8DPS - chains A and E of the 6 polymer chains in the assembly; structure by electron microscopy, 3.47 A resolution.

== Chain A ==
Protein: Interleukin-6 receptor subunit beta
Organism: Homo sapiens
UniProtKB: P40189 (IL6RB_HUMAN); residues 0-302 here correspond to UniProt positions 22-324 (UniProt number = residue number + 22)
Chain sequence (303 residues; row label = number of the first residue in the row; numbering starts at 0):
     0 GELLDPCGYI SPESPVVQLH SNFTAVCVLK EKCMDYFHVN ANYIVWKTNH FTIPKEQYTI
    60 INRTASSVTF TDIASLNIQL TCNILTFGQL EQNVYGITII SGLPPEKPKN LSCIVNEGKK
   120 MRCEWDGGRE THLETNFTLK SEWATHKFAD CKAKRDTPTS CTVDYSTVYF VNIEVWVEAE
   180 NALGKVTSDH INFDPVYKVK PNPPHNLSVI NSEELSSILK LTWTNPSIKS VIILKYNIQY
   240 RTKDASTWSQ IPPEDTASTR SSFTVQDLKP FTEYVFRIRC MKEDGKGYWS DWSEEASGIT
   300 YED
Disordered / not traced: 0-3, 301-302
Disulfides: Cys6-Cys32, Cys26-Cys81, Cys112-Cys122, Cys150-Cys160
Glycans and other covalent adducts: N-acetylglucosamine (NAG) linked to Asn21, Asn61, Asn135
Swiss-Prot annotation at these positions:
  - motif: Trp288 to Ser292 (WSXWS motif)
  - glycosylation (N-linked (GlcNAc...) asparagine): Asn21, Asn61, Asn109, Asn135, Asn205
What the authors report for this chain:
  - post-translational modification sites: Asn21, Asn61, Asn135

== Chain E ==
Protein: Interleukin-11
Organism: Homo sapiens
UniProtKB: P20809 (IL11_HUMAN); residues 11-178 here correspond to UniProt positions 32-199 (UniProt number = residue number + 21)
Chain sequence (169 residues; row label = number of the first residue in the row):
    10 GSPDPRAELD STVLLTRSLL ADTRQLAAQL RDKFPADGDH NLDSLPTLAM SAGALGALQL
    70 PGVLTRLRAD LLSYLRHVQW LRRAGGSSLK TLEPELGTLQ ARLDRLLRRL QLLMSRLALP
   130 QPPPDPPAPP LAPPSSAWGG IRAAHAILGG LHLTLDWAVR GLLLLKTRL
Disordered / not traced: 10-13
Sequence notes: expression tag (10)
Swiss-Prot annotation at these positions:
  - region: His161 to Arg169 (Important for interaction with IL11RA and for the stimulation of cell proliferation)
  - site: Trp147 (Important for interaction with IL6ST and for the stimulation of cell proliferation)
What the authors report for this chain:
  - mutagenesis - W147A (610 +/- 120 pM): decreased signaling
  - mutagenesis - A58P/M59A/S60I/A61D/G62Y/W147A (38 +/- 9 nM), W147A (10 +/- 8 nM): unchanged binding to Interleukin-11 receptor subunit alpha
  - mutagenesis - W147A (130 +/- 14 nM): unchanged binding to gp130D2-D3

== Interface between chain A and chain E ==
Pairs across the interface (22; chain A residue first):
  Pro5(A) with Ser144(E)
  Glu12(A) with Ser145(E), hydrogen bond; Ala146(E)
  Lys46(A) with Asp46(E), salt bridge
  His49(A) with Arg40(E), hydrogen bond (side chain-backbone); Asp41(E); Pro44(E)
  Gln78(A) with Lys42(E); Phe43(E)
  Thr80(A) with Trp147(E)
  Asn82(A) with Asp46(E), hydrogen bond
  Glu90(A) with Asp46(E); Gly47(E)
  Gln91(A) with Asp46(E)
  Asn92(A) with Asp46(E), hydrogen bond (backbone-backbone); His49(E); Trp147(E), hydrogen bond; Arg151(E), hydrogen bond (backbone-side chain)
  Val93(A) with Arg151(E)
  Tyr94(A) with Ser145(E), hydrogen bond; Trp147(E)
  Gly95(A) with Trp147(E)
Also at the interface, not in a pair above, chain A (16 interface residues in all): Asn48, Ile96, Thr97
Also at the interface, not in a pair above, chain E (14 interface residues in all): Ser97
The authors on this interface:
  - hot spots on chain E (mutagenesis) - W147A: decreased binding to Interleukin-6 receptor subunit beta (chain A)

== Overview ==
16 residues of chain A and 14 residues of chain E are in contact; the contacts include 7 hydrogen bonds and 1
salt bridge. Among the polar pairs are Lys46(A)-Asp46(E), Glu12(A)-Ser145(E) and His49(A)-Arg40(E). Covalently
linked N-acetylglucosamine: at Asn21(A), Asn61(A) and Asn135(A). From the paper: W147A of chain E reduces
signaling; modification sites Asn21(A), Asn61(A) and Asn135(A).
Here chain A is Interleukin-6 receptor subunit beta and chain E is Interleukin-11, both from Homo sapiens.
Entry 8DPS (The structure of the interleukin 11 signalling complex, truncated gp130) was determined by
electron microscopy (same publication as 8DPT, 8DPU, 8DPV and 8DPW).
